Entry 4P78 (X-ray diffraction, 2.12 A resolution); this record covers chains A and D of the 4 polymer chains in the assembly.

# Chain A
Protein: HicB3 antitoxin
Source organism: Yersinia pestis
Reference sequence: Q0WBS6 (Q0WBS6_YERPE); residues 1-135 here = UniProt positions 1-135
Chain sequence (143 residues; numbered 1 to 143; the number before each row is that of its first residue):
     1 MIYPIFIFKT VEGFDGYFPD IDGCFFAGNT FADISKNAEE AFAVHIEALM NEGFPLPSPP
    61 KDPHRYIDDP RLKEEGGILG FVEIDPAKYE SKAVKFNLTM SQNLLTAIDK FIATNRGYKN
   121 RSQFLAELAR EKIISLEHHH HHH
Unresolved in the structure: 87-143
Construct notes: expression tag (136-143)

# Chain D
Protein: HicA3 Toxin
Source organism: Yersinia pestis
Reference sequence: Q74XS2 (Q74XS2_YERPE); numbering as in UniProt (aligned over 1-66)
Chain sequence (66 residues; row label = number of the first residue in the row):
     1 MESGELIKRL EDAGWQIRGG RKTNSGSHVT LCKPGVRKII TLPYPRKDIS KGLLRQAQKI
    61 AGIKLS
Reported in the primary citation:
  - catalytic residues: H28
  - mutagenesis - H28A: increased growth
  - mutagenesis - H28A: abolished catalytic activity

# Chain A / chain D interface
Contacting residue pairs - 69 pairs, chain A then chain D:
  F8(A) with S50(D); G52(D)
  K9(A) with S50(D)
  T10(A) with R46(D), hydrogen bond; D48(D); S50(D)
  V11(A) with D48(D), hydrogen bond (backbone-side chain)
  E12(A) with R46(D), salt bridge; K47(D), hydrogen bond (side chain-backbone); D48(D), hydrogen bond (side chain-backbone)
  G13(A) with R46(D)
  F14(A) with R46(D)
  D15(A) with I49(D); S50(D), hydrogen bond; L53(D)
  Y17(A) with G52(D); Q56(D)
  D22(A) with K38(D); I39(D); Q56(D); I60(D)
  G23(A) with I39(D); I40(D); T41(D), hydrogen bond (backbone-backbone)
  F25(A) with T41(D), hydrogen bond (backbone-backbone); L42(D), hydrophobic; P43(D); L53(D), hydrophobic; Q56(D); A57(D)
  F26(A) with P43(D)
  A27(A) with P43(D), hydrophobic; R46(D)
  G28(A) with R46(D)
  N29(A) with R46(D), hydrogen bond
  D33(A) with N24(D), hydrogen bond
  N37(A) with T23(D); N24(D), hydrogen bond; H28(D), hydrogen bond; P43(D)
  E40(A) with T23(D), hydrogen bond; N24(D), hydrogen bond (side chain-backbone); H28(D)
  A41(A) with H28(D); T41(D)
  V44(A) with R21(D); T30(D)
  H45(A) with I39(D); T41(D), hydrogen bond
  E47(A) with R21(D), salt bridge
  A48(A) with R18(D); I39(D), hydrophobic
  L49(A) with I39(D), hydrophobic
  N51(A) with R18(D), hydrogen bond
  E52(A) with R18(D), salt bridge; I39(D)
  G53(A) with R37(D), hydrogen bond (backbone-side chain)
  F54(A) with V36(D); R37(D); K38(D); I39(D), hydrophobic
  P55(A) with R37(D)
  R71(A) with Q56(D), hydrogen bond; K59(D)
  E74(A) with R55(D), salt bridge; K59(D), salt bridge
  E75(A) with K51(D), salt bridge; G52(D); R55(D), salt bridge
Interface residues without a listed pair, chain A (36 interface residues in all): G16, C24, K36
Interface residues without a listed pair, chain D (28 interface residues in all): C32
From the paper, about this interface:
  - interface residues, chain D: H28(D)

# Summary
36 residues of chain A and 28 residues of chain D are in contact, with 17 hydrogen bonds and 7 salt bridges.
Polar contacts include E12(A)-R46(D), E47(A)-R21(D) and E52(A)-R18(D). From the paper: the catalytic residue
H28(D); H28A of chain D increases growth.
Here chain A is HicB3 antitoxin and chain D is HicA3 Toxin, both from Yersinia pestis. Entry 4P78 (HicA3 and
HicB3 toxin-antitoxin complex) was determined by X-ray diffraction, deposited together with 4P7D.
